Entry 1YC8 (X-ray diffraction, 2.70 A resolution); this record covers chains A and B.

[Chain A (and B)]
Name: anti-VSG immunoglobulin heavy chain variable domain cAbAn33
Organism: Camelus dromedarius
Notes: fragment: cAbAn33-hu; chain B of this document is another copy of the same molecule, construct and numbering; everything in this record applies to it too
Chain sequence (124 residues; each row starts with the number of its first residue):
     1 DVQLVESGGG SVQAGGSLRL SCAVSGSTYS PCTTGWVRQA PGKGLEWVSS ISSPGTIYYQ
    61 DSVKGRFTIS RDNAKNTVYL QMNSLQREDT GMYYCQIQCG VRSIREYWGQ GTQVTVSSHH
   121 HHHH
Unresolved in the structure: 102, 118-124 (chain B: 1, 43, 100-101, 118-124)
Construct notes: engineered mutation Val37 (Tyr in 30350899), Gly44 (Glu in 30350899), Leu45 (Arg in 30350899); expression tag (119-124)
Disulfide bonds: Cys22-Cys95, Cys32-Cys99

[How chain A and chain B interact]
Pairs across the interface (18; chain A residue first):
  Gln39(A) with Gln39(B), hydrogen bond; Tyr94(B), hydrogen bond
  Leu45(A) with Trp108(B)
  Trp47(A) with Glu106(B)
  Tyr94(A) with Gln39(B), hydrogen bond; Leu45(B)
  Gln96(A) with Gln96(B); Glu106(B), hydrogen bond
  Gln98(A) with Gln98(B), hydrogen bond
  Ile104(A) with Trp47(B)
  Glu106(A) with Val37(B); Trp47(B); Ser50(B); Gln96(B), hydrogen bond
  Trp108(A) with Val37(B), hydrophobic; Leu45(B), hydrophobic; Trp108(B), hydrophobic
  Gln110(A) with Gly44(B)
Also at the interface, not in a pair above, chain A (13 interface residues in all): Val37, Gly44, Ser103
Also at the interface, not in a pair above, chain B (16 interface residues in all): Thr33, Glu46, Thr56, Tyr58, Ile104

[Overview]
13 residues of chain A and 16 residues of chain B are in contact; the contacts include 6 hydrogen bonds. Among
the polar pairs are Gln39(A)-Gln39(B), Gln39(A)-Tyr94(B) and Gln96(A)-Glu106(B).
Both chains are anti-VSG immunoglobulin heavy chain variable domain cAbAn33 (Camelus dromedarius). Entry 1YC8
(cAbAn33- Y37V/E44G/R45L triple mutant) was determined by X-ray diffraction, deposited together with 1YC7 and
1YZZ.
